PDB entry 4DXQ | X-ray diffraction, 1.95 A resolution | chain A

# Chain A
Name: Lea Q38A gfp-like proteins
Organism: Synthetic Construct
Amino-acid sequence (228 residues; each row starts with the number of its first residue; note: 2 numbers in that range are skipped by the numbering (no residue carries them; nothing is unmodelled there)):
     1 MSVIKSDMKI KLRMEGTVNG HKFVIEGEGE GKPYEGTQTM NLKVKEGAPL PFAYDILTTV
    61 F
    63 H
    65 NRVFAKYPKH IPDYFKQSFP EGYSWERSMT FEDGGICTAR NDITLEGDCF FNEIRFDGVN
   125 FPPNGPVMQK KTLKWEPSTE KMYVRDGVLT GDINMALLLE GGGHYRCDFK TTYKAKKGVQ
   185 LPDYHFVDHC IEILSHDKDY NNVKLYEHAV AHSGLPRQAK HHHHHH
Not modelled in the structure: 1-2, 220-230
Covalently attached groups: covalent link F61-H63
Modified positions: H63 (2-[1-amino-2-(1H-imidazol-5-yl)ethyl]-1-(carboxymethyl)-4-[(4-oxocyclohexa-2,5-dien-1-ylidene)methyl]-1H-imidazol-5-olate; CR8)

# In short
Chain A is Lea Q38A gfp-like proteins (Synthetic Construct); the structure, Crystal Structure of a
reconstructed Kaede-type Red Fluorescent Protein, LEA Q38A, was determined by X-ray diffraction (same
publication as 4GOB and 4DXN).
